5AKM - chains F and H of the 5 polymer chains in the assembly; structure by X-ray diffraction, 2.40 A resolution.

# Chain F
Protein: Homing endonuclease I-dmoi
From: Desulfurococcus mobilis
Notes: EC 3.1.-.-
UniProt: P21505 (DMO1_DESMO); residues 2-188 here = UniProt positions 2-188
Chain sequence (199 residues; numbered 1 to 199; the number before each row is that of its first residue):
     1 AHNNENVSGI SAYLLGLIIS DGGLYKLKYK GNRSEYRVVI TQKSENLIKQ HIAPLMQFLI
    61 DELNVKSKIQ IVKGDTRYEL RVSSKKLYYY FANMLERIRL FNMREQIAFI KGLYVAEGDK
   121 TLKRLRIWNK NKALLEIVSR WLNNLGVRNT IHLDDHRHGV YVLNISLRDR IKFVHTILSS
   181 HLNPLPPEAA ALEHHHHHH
Disordered / not traced: 1-5, 180-199
Differences from the reference sequence: expression tag (1, 189-199); engineered mutation Ser20 (Gly in P21505)
Curated features (UniProtKB/Swiss-Prot):
  - active site: Asp21, Glu117
Metal / ion sites: Mg2+ site 1: Ser20, Glu117 (shared with DG15(H) of chain H; 1 residue of chain I); Mg2+ site 2: Asp21, Ala116 (shared with 1 residue of chain G; 1 residue of chain J)
What the authors report for this chain:
  - catalytic residues: Lys120
  - mutagenesis - G20S, D21E/K120M, D21E/Q42E/K120M, D21N, Q42E, Q42E/K120M, A116S, E117D, K120M: decreased catalytic activity
  - mutagenesis - G20S/Q42A/K120M: increased catalytic activity
  - catalytic residues: Asp21, Glu117 (citing earlier work)
  - mutagenesis - D21A, D21E, D21E/E117D, D21E/Q42A/K120M, D21G, D21N/Q42E/K120M, D21N/Q42A/K120M, E117A, E117G, N129D: abolished catalytic activity
  - mutagenesis - E117Q: abolished catalytic activity (citing earlier work)

# Chain H
Molecule: 11-nt DNA strand
Sequence (11 nucleotides; row label = number of the first residue in the row):
    15 GTTCCGGCGC G
Metal / ion sites: Mg2+: DG15 (shared with Ser20(F), Glu117(F) of chain F; 1 residue of chain I)

# How chain F and chain H interact
Pairs across the interface (21; chain F residue first):
  Ser20(F) - DG15(H)  phosphate contact
  Asp21(F) - DG15(H)  sugar contact
  Gly22(F) - DG15(H)  sugar contact
  Gly22(F) - DT16(H)  phosphate contact
  Tyr25(F) - DG15(H)  sugar contact
  Tyr25(F) - DT16(H)  hydrogen bond to the phosphate
  Tyr25(F) - DT17(H)  base contact
  Leu27(F) - DT17(H)  sugar contact
  Tyr29(F) - DC18(H)  hydrogen bond to the base
  Tyr29(F) - DC19(H)  hydrogen bond to the base
  Tyr29(F) - DG20(H)  base contact
  Lys30(F) - DG20(H)  salt bridge to the phosphate
  Arg33(F) - DG20(H)  hydrogen bond to the base
  Arg33(F) - DG21(H)  hydrogen bond to the base
  Arg33(F) - DC22(H)  base contact
  Arg37(F) - DT17(H)  base contact
  Arg37(F) - DC18(H)  base contact
  Thr41(F) - DG15(H)  base contact
  Arg77(F) - DG15(H)  hydrogen bond to the base
  Arg77(F) - DT16(H)  hydrogen bond to the base
  Glu117(F) - DG15(H)  phosphate contact
Also at the interface, not in a pair above, chain F (15 interface residues in all): Gly23, Val39, Glu79

# Summary
The interface between chain F and chain H involves 15 residues on one side and 8 on the other, with 7 hydrogen
bonds and 1 salt bridge. Among the polar pairs are Tyr29(F)-DC18(H), Tyr29(F)-DC19(H) and Arg33(F)-DG20(H).
From the paper: catalytic residues Lys120(F), Asp21(F) and Glu117(F); D21A, D21E and D21E/E117D of chain F,
among others, abolish catalytic activity; 21 substitutions were tested in all.
Here chain F is Homing endonuclease I-dmoi (Desulfurococcus mobilis) and chain H is an 11-nt DNA strand. Entry
5AKM (The crystal structure of I-dmoi G20S in complex with its target DNA in the presence of ...) was
determined by X-ray diffraction (same publication as 5AK9, 5AKF and 5AKN).
